PDB entry 2BSC | X-ray diffraction, 1.40 A resolution | chain A

[Chain A]
Name: F17A-G adhesin
Organism: Escherichia coli
Notes: fragment: lectin domain, residues 23-199
UniProtKB: Q99003 (Q99003_ECOLI); residues 1-177 here correspond to UniProt positions 23-199 (UniProt number = residue number + 22)
Chain sequence (177 residues; row label = number of the first residue in the row):
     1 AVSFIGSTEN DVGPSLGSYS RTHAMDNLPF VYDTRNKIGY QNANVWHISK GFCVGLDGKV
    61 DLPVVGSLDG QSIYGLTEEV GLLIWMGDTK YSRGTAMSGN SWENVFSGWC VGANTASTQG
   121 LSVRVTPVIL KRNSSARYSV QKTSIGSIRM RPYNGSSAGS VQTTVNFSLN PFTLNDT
Unresolved in the structure: 21-27, 33, 134-136, 177
Disulfide bonds: Cys53-Cys110
Residues lining bound ligands: N-acetylglucosamine (NAG; 2-acetamido-2-deoxy-beta-D-glucopyranose): Ala43, Asn44, Asp88, Thr89, Phe106, Trp109, Ser117, Thr118, Gln119, Gly120
Curated features (UniProtKB/Swiss-Prot):
  - binding site (a carbohydrate): Ala43, Asn44, Asp88, Thr89, Ser117 to Gly120

[Summary]
Chain A binds N-acetylglucosamine. Curated annotation (UniProt) lists 8 carbohydrate-binding residues.
Chain A is F17A-G adhesin (Escherichia coli); the structure, E. coli F17a-G lectin domain complex with
N-acetylglucosamine, high- resolution structure, was determined by X-ray diffraction, deposited together with
2BS7, 2BSB, 1ZPL, 1ZK5 and 2BS8.
